6NV2 - chains A and P; structure by X-ray diffraction, 1.13 A resolution.

# Chain A
Molecule: 14-3-3 protein sigma
From: Homo sapiens
UniProtKB: P31947 (1433S_HUMAN); numbering as in UniProt (aligned over 1-231)
Amino-acid sequence (236 residues; row label = number of the first residue in the row; numbers below 1 keep their minus sign (Gly-4 is residue -4)):
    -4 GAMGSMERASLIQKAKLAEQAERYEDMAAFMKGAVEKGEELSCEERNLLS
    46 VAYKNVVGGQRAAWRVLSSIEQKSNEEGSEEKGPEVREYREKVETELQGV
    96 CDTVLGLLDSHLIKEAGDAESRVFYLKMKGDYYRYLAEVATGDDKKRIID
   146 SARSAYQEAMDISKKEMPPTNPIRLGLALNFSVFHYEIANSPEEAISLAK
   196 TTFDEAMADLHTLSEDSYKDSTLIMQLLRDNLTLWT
Modified residues: Cys38 (S-hydroxycysteine; CSO)
Sequence notes: expression tag (-4 to 0)
Small-molecule neighbours: 16-O-Me-Fusicoccin H (0V4; (4R,5R,6R,6aS,9S,9aE,10aR)-5-hydroxy-9-(methoxymethyl)-6,10a-dimethyl-3-(propan-2-yl)-1,2,4,5,6,6a,7,8,9,10a-decahydrodicyclopenta[a,d][8]annulen-4-yl alpha-D-glucopyranoside): Asn42, Ser45, Val46, Phe119, Lys122, Met123, Pro167, Ile168, Gly171, Leu218, Ile219
Swiss-Prot annotation at these positions:
  - site (Interaction with phosphoserine on interacting protein): Arg56, Arg129
  - modified residue (Phosphoserine): Ser5, Ser74
Reported in the primary citation:
  - binding site for 16-O-Me-Fusicoccin H: Lys122, Leu218, Ile219

# Chain P
Molecule: Transcription factor p65
Amino-acid sequence (13 residues; row label = number of the first residue in the row):
   121 EGRSAGSIPGRRS
Not modelled in the structure: 121-123, 133
Modified residues: Ser127 (phosphoserine; SEP)
Small-molecule neighbours: 16-O-Me-Fusicoccin H (0V4; (4R,5R,6R,6aS,9S,9aE,10aR)-5-hydroxy-9-(methoxymethyl)-6,10a-dimethyl-3-(propan-2-yl)-1,2,4,5,6,6a,7,8,9,10a-decahydrodicyclopenta[a,d][8]annulen-4-yl alpha-D-glucopyranoside): Ile128, Pro129, Arg132

# Chain A / chain P interface
Residue-residue contacts (31; chain A residue first):
  Glu14(A) - Arg132(P)  salt bridge
  Tyr19(A) - Arg132(P)
  Ser45(A) - Pro129(P)
  Val46(A) - Arg132(P)
  Lys49(A) - Ser127(P)
  Lys49(A) - Pro129(P)
  Lys49(A) - Gly130(P)
  Asn50(A) - Arg132(P)  hydrogen bond (side chain-backbone)
  Gly53(A) - Arg131(P)
  Gly54(A) - Arg131(P)
  Arg56(A) - Ser127(P)
  Ala57(A) - Arg131(P)
  Lys122(A) - Ile128(P)  hydrogen bond (side chain-backbone)
  Lys122(A) - Pro129(P)
  Arg129(A) - Ser127(P)
  Tyr130(A) - Ser127(P)
  Gly171(A) - Ile128(P)
  Leu174(A) - Gly126(P)
  Leu174(A) - Ser127(P)
  Leu174(A) - Ile128(P)  hydrophobic
  Asn175(A) - Ser127(P)
  Asn175(A) - Ile128(P)  hydrogen bond (side chain-backbone)
  Val178(A) - Ala125(P)  hydrophobic
  Val178(A) - Gly126(P)
  Glu182(A) - Ser124(P)
  Glu182(A) - Ala125(P)  hydrogen bond (side chain-backbone)
  Leu222(A) - Ile128(P)  hydrophobic
  Asn226(A) - Ala125(P)
  Asn226(A) - Gly126(P)  hydrogen bond (side chain-backbone)
  Leu229(A) - Ser124(P)
  Trp230(A) - Ala125(P)  hydrophobic
Interface residues without a listed pair, chain A (23 interface residues in all): Arg60

# Summary
Chain A and chain P form an interface of 23 and 9 residues respectively, with 5 hydrogen bonds and 1 salt
bridge. Polar contacts include Glu14(A)-Arg132(P), Asn50(A)-Arg132(P) and Lys122(A)-Ile128(P).
16-O-Me-Fusicoccin H is bound between chain A and chain P. From the paper: a binding site for
16-O-Me-Fusicoccin H at Lys122(A), Leu218(A) and Ile219(A).
Here chain A is 14-3-3 protein sigma (Homo sapiens) and chain P is Transcription factor p65. Entry 6NV2
(14-3-3 sigma with RelA/p65 binding site pS45 in complex with DP005) was determined by X-ray diffraction (same
publication as 6QHL and 6QHM).
